4X4F - chains D and F of the 6 polymer chains in the assembly; structure by X-ray diffraction, 2.80 A resolution.

[Chain D]
Molecule: Regulatory protein
Organism: Enterobacter sp. RFL1396
Notes: fragment: Controller protein
UniProtKB: Q8GGH0 (Q8GGH0_9ENTR); residue numbers follow UniProt; this construct covers 1-79
Sequence (82 residues; each row starts with the number of its first residue; numbers below 1 keep their minus sign (Gly-2 is residue -2)):
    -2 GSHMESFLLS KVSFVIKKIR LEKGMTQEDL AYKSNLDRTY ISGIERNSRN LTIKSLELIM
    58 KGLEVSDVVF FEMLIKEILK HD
Not modelled in the structure: -2 to 1, 78-79
Sequence notes: expression tag (-2 to 0)

[Chain F]
Molecule: 35-nt DNA strand
Notes: fragment: Operator DNA
Sequence (35 nucleotides; row label = number of the first residue in the row):
     1 ATGTTGACTA TAATCACACG GACTATAAGT CACAT

[Interface between chain D and chain F]
Contacting residue pairs (12; chain D residue first):
  Arg17(D) - DT2(F)  salt bridge to the phosphate
  Thr23(D) - DA1(F)  phosphate contact
  Thr23(D) - DT2(F)  phosphate contact
  Gln24(D) - DT2(F)  hydrogen bond to the phosphate
  Gln24(D) - DG3(F)  hydrogen bond to the phosphate
  Glu25(D) - DT2(F)  hydrogen bond to the phosphate
  Arg35(D) - DT2(F)  hydrogen bond to the base
  Arg35(D) - DG3(F)  hydrogen bond to the base
  Thr36(D) - DT4(F)  base contact
  Ser39(D) - DG3(F)  hydrogen bond to the phosphate
  Arg43(D) - DG3(F)  sugar contact
  Arg43(D) - DT4(F)  salt bridge to the phosphate
Other interface residues (no listed pair), chain D (9 interface residues in all): Thr49
Other interface residues (no listed pair), chain F (5 interface residues in all): DA12

[Overview]
9 residues of chain D face 5 of chain F across their interface, with 6 hydrogen bonds and 2 salt bridges.
Polar pairs include Arg35(D)-DT2(F), Arg35(D)-DG3(F) and Gln24(D)-DT2(F).
Chain D is Regulatory protein (Enterobacter sp. RFL1396) and chain F is a 35-nt DNA strand; the structure,
RADIATION DAMAGE TO THE NUCLEOPROTEIN COMPLEX C.Esp1396I: DOSE (DWD) 20.6 MGy, was determined by X-ray
diffraction (same publication as 4X4B, 4X4C, 4X4D, 4X4E, 4X4G, 4X4H and 4X4I).
